PDB entry 8TYH | X-ray diffraction, 1.83 A resolution | chain A

# Chain A
Molecule: Aspartyl protease, putative
Organism: Plasmodium vivax Sal-1
UniProt: A5KAC3 (A5KAC3_PLAVS); numbering as in UniProt (aligned over 27-545)
Sequence (538 residues; each row starts with the number of its first residue):
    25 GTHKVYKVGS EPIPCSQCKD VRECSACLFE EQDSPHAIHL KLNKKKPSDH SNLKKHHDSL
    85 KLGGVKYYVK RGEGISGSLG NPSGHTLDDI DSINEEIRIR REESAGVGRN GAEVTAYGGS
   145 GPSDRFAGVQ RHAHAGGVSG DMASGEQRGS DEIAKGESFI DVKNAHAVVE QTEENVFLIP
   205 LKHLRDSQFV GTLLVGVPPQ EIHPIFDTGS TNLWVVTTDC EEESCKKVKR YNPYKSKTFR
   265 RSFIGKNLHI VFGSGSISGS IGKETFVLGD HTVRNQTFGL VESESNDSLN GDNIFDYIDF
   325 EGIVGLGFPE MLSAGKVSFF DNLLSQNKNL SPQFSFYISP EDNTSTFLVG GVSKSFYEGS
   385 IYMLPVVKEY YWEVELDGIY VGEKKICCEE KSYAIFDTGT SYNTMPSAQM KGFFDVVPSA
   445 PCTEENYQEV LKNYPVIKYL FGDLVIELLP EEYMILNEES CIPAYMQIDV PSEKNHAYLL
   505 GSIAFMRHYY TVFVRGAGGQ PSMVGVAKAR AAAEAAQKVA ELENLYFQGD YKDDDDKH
Disordered / not traced: 25-197, 310-315, 537-562
Sequence notes: expression tag (25-26, 546-562)
Disulfide bonds: Cys244-Cys249, Cys411-Cys412, Cys446-Cys485
Glycans and other covalent adducts: N-acetylglucosamine (NAG) linked to Asn299
Residues lining bound ligands: 6-tungstotellurate(VI) (TEW): Ser266, Phe267, Ile268, Lys270, Ile285, Gly286, Lys287, Thr301, Gly339, Lys340
From the paper describing this entry:
  - specificity-determining residues: Trp238, Val305 (proposed by the authors, not directly observed)

# In short
Ligands of chain A: 6-tungstotellurate(VI). N-acetylglucosamine is covalently linked to Asn299. The paper
reports specificity determinants Trp238 and Val305.
Chain A is Aspartyl protease, putative (Plasmodium vivax Sal-1); the structure, Plasmodium vivax PMX, was
determined by X-ray diffraction together with 8TYF and 8TYG from the same study.
